Entry 8XB6 (electron microscopy, 3.70 A resolution); this record covers chains I and J of the 22 polymer chains in the assembly.

# Chain I (and J)
Molecule: Portal protein
Organism: Acinetobacter phage SH-Ab 15497
Notes: chain J of this document is another copy of the same molecule, construct and numbering; everything in this record applies to it too
UniProt: A0A2H5BHC5 (A0A2H5BHC5_BPSHA); residues 1-506 here = UniProt positions 1-506
Chain sequence (506 residues; each row starts with the number of its first residue):
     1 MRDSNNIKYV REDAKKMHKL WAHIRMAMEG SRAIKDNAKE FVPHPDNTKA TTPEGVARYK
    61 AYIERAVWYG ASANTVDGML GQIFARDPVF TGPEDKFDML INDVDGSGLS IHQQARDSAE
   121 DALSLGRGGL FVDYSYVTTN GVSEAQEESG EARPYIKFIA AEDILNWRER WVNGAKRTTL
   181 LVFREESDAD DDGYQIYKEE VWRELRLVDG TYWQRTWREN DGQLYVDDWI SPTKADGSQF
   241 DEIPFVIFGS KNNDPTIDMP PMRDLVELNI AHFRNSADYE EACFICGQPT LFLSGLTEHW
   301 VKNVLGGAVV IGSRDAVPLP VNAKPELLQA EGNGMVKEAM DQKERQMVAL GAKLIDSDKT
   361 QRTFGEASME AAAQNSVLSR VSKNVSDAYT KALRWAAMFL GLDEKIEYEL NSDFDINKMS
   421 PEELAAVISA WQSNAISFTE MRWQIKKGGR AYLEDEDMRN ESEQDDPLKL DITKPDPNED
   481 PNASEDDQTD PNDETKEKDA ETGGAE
Unresolved in the structure: 1-2, 136-151, 469-506

# How chain I and chain J interact
Contacting residue pairs - 201 pairs, chain I then chain J:
  Asn5(I) - Gly193(J)
  Asn5(I) - Tyr194(J)  hydrogen bond (side chain-backbone)
  Asn5(I) - Gln195(J)  hydrogen bond (side chain-backbone)
  Asn6(I) - Tyr194(J)
  Ile7(I) - Tyr194(J)  hydrophobic
  Tyr9(I) - Tyr194(J)
  Tyr9(I) - Ile196(J)
  Arg11(I) - Ile196(J)
  Glu12(I) - Ile196(J)
  Lys19(I) - Arg32(J)
  Pro43(I) - Arg65(J)
  Pro45(I) - Phe284(J)  hydrophobic
  Val89(I) - Tyr452(J)  hydrophobic
  Asn166(I) - Tyr194(J)  hydrogen bond (side chain-backbone)
  Trp167(I) - Ile196(J)
  Arg168(I) - Asp188(J)
  Arg168(I) - Ala189(J)
  Arg168(I) - Asp190(J)
  Arg168(I) - Asp191(J)
  Arg168(I) - Gly193(J)  hydrogen bond (side chain-backbone)
  Arg168(I) - Tyr194(J)
  Arg168(I) - Gln195(J)  hydrogen bond (side chain-backbone)
  Glu169(I) - Asp188(J)  hydrogen bond (backbone-side chain)
  Arg170(I) - Asp188(J)
  Arg170(I) - Asp190(J)  salt bridge
  Arg170(I) - Glu199(J)  salt bridge
  Trp171(I) - Lys157(J)
  Trp171(I) - Glu185(J)
  Trp171(I) - Glu186(J)
  Trp171(I) - Ser187(J)
  Asn173(I) - Ser135(J)
  Asn173(I) - Tyr155(J)
  Gly174(I) - Tyr155(J)
  Gly174(I) - Lys157(J)
  Ala175(I) - Asp105(J)
  Ala175(I) - Gly106(J)
  Ala175(I) - Tyr155(J)  hydrophobic
  Lys176(I) - Asp105(J)  hydrogen bond (backbone-backbone)
  Lys176(I) - Gly106(J)
  Lys176(I) - Ser107(J)
  Arg177(I) - Gly106(J)
  Thr179(I) - Asp190(J)  hydrogen bond
  Glu204(I) - Tyr194(J)  hydrogen bond
  Arg206(I) - Asp191(J)
  Arg206(I) - Asp192(J)  hydrogen bond (side chain-backbone)
  Arg206(I) - Gly193(J)  hydrogen bond (side chain-backbone)
  Trp217(I) - Tyr194(J)
  Glu242(I) - Gly106(J)
  Lys251(I) - Arg116(J)  hydrogen bond (backbone-side chain)
  Lys251(I) - Asp117(J)  salt bridge
  Lys251(I) - Glu120(J)
  Asn252(I) - Arg116(J)
  Asn252(I) - Asp117(J)  hydrogen bond
  Asn253(I) - Leu109(J)
  Asn253(I) - Gln113(J)  hydrogen bond (backbone-side chain)
  Met259(I) - Glu29(J)
  Arg263(I) - Met28(J)  hydrogen bond (side chain-backbone)
  Arg263(I) - Glu29(J)  hydrogen bond (side chain-backbone)
  Arg263(I) - Ala73(J)
  Glu267(I) - Ser31(J)
  Glu267(I) - Arg32(J)  salt bridge
  Leu268(I) - Val67(J)  hydrophobic
  Leu268(I) - Trp68(J)
  Ala271(I) - Val67(J)  hydrophobic
  Arg274(I) - Glu64(J)  hydrogen bond (side chain-backbone)
  Arg274(I) - Arg65(J)
  Asn275(I) - Glu280(J)
  Asp278(I) - Phe284(J)
  Asp278(I) - Gln288(J)  hydrogen bond (backbone-side chain)
  Glu281(I) - Gln288(J)
  Ala282(I) - Gln288(J)
  Ile285(I) - Ile311(J)
  Cys286(I) - Pro289(J)  hydrophobic
  Gln288(I) - Ser313(J)
  Pro289(I) - Ser313(J)
  Thr290(I) - Ile311(J)  hydrogen bond (side chain-backbone)
  Thr290(I) - Gly312(J)
  Leu291(I) - Ala316(J)  hydrophobic
  Phe292(I) - Leu291(J)  hydrophobic
  Phe292(I) - Val317(J)
  Phe292(I) - Leu319(J)  hydrophobic
  Phe292(I) - Pro325(J)  hydrophobic
  Leu293(I) - Val317(J)  hydrogen bond (backbone-backbone)
  Leu293(I) - Pro318(J)
  Leu293(I) - Leu319(J)  hydrogen bond (backbone-backbone)
  Ser294(I) - Leu319(J)
  Ser294(I) - Pro320(J)
  Ser294(I) - Ala323(J)
  Gly295(I) - Leu319(J)  hydrogen bond (backbone-backbone)
  Gly295(I) - Pro320(J)  hydrogen bond (backbone-backbone)
  Gly295(I) - Val321(J)
  Leu296(I) - Trp300(J)
  Leu296(I) - Leu319(J)  hydrogen bond (backbone-backbone)
  Leu296(I) - Pro320(J)
  Glu298(I) - Val304(J)
  Glu326(I) - Pro325(J)
  Leu328(I) - Pro325(J)  hydrophobic
  Gln329(I) - Leu327(J)
  Ala330(I) - Pro289(J)  hydrophobic
  Ala330(I) - Leu327(J)
  Glu331(I) - Gln329(J)  hydrogen bond
  Met335(I) - Tyr279(J)  hydrogen bond (backbone-side chain)
  Met335(I) - Ala282(J)  hydrophobic
  Met335(I) - Cys283(J)  hydrophobic
  Met335(I) - Ala330(J)
  Val336(I) - Gly287(J)
  Glu338(I) - Tyr279(J)
  Glu338(I) - Gly332(J)
  Glu338(I) - Asn333(J)  hydrogen bond (side chain-backbone)
  Glu338(I) - Lys337(J)
  Ala339(I) - Tyr279(J)  hydrogen bond (backbone-side chain)
  Ala339(I) - Cys283(J)  hydrophobic
  Gln342(I) - Tyr279(J)
  Gln342(I) - Lys337(J)  hydrogen bond
  Gln342(I) - Met340(J)
  Gln342(I) - Glu344(J)
  Lys343(I) - Val67(J)
  Lys343(I) - Glu280(J)  salt bridge
  Arg345(I) - Lys337(J)
  Arg345(I) - Asp341(J)  salt bridge
  Gln346(I) - Tyr69(J)
  Gln346(I) - His272(J)
  Gln346(I) - Glu344(J)
  Val348(I) - Asp356(J)
  Ala349(I) - Tyr69(J)
  Ala349(I) - Ile355(J)
  Ala349(I) - Asp356(J)  hydrogen bond (backbone-backbone)
  Leu350(I) - Tyr69(J)
  Leu350(I) - Gly70(J)
  Leu350(I) - Asn74(J)
  Leu350(I) - Ile355(J)  hydrophobic
  Lys359(I) - Lys359(J)
  Thr360(I) - Asp358(J)
  Thr360(I) - Lys359(J)
  Gln361(I) - Asp358(J)
  Gln361(I) - Gln361(J)  hydrogen bond (backbone-side chain)
  Arg362(I) - Ser357(J)  hydrogen bond (side chain-backbone)
  Arg362(I) - Asp358(J)
  Arg362(I) - Thr360(J)  hydrogen bond (side chain-backbone)
  Arg362(I) - Gln361(J)
  Gly365(I) - Phe364(J)
  Glu366(I) - Arg362(J)
  Ser368(I) - Asp415(J)
  Ser368(I) - Ile416(J)
  Ser368(I) - Asn417(J)  hydrogen bond (backbone-side chain)
  Met369(I) - Phe364(J)  hydrophobic
  Met369(I) - Ser368(J)
  Met369(I) - Asp415(J)
  Ala372(I) - Gly81(J)
  Ala372(I) - Gln82(J)
  Ala372(I) - Asp415(J)
  Ala372(I) - Ile416(J)
  Ala373(I) - Gly78(J)
  Ala373(I) - Gln82(J)
  Gln374(I) - Asp356(J)
  Ser376(I) - Asp77(J)  hydrogen bond (side chain-backbone)
  Ser376(I) - Gly81(J)  hydrogen bond (side chain-backbone)
  Arg380(I) - Asp77(J)  salt bridge
  Arg380(I) - Arg116(J)
  Lys383(I) - Asp87(J)  salt bridge
  Lys383(I) - His112(J)
  Lys383(I) - Gln113(J)
  Lys383(I) - Arg116(J)
  Asn384(I) - Arg116(J)  hydrogen bond
  Asp387(I) - Gln113(J)
  Lys391(I) - Gly108(J)  hydrogen bond (side chain-backbone)
  Glu409(I) - Tyr452(J)
  Ser412(I) - Arg86(J)  hydrogen bond
  Asp413(I) - Arg86(J)  salt bridge
  Asp413(I) - Gly449(J)
  Glu422(I) - Pro421(J)
  Glu423(I) - Arg450(J)  salt bridge
  Ala426(I) - Pro421(J)  hydrophobic
  Ala430(I) - Leu424(J)  hydrophobic
  Ser433(I) - Ile428(J)
  Ser433(I) - Trp431(J)
  Ser433(I) - Gln432(J)  hydrogen bond
  Asn434(I) - Trp431(J)
  Asn434(I) - Phe438(J)
  Asn434(I) - Met458(J)
  Ala435(I) - Ile428(J)  hydrophobic
  Ala435(I) - Met441(J)  hydrophobic
  Ala435(I) - Arg442(J)
  Ala435(I) - Met458(J)
  Ile436(I) - Arg450(J)
  Ile436(I) - Met458(J)
  Ser437(I) - Leu453(J)
  Ser437(I) - Met458(J)
  Ser437(I) - Glu461(J)  hydrogen bond
  Phe438(I) - Glu461(J)  hydrogen bond (backbone-side chain)
  Thr439(I) - Leu453(J)
  Thr439(I) - Glu461(J)  hydrogen bond
  Glu440(I) - Arg442(J)  salt bridge
  Glu440(I) - Ala451(J)
  Glu440(I) - Tyr452(J)  hydrogen bond (side chain-backbone)
  Glu440(I) - Leu453(J)  hydrogen bond (side chain-backbone)
  Trp443(I) - Ala451(J)  hydrophobic
  Trp443(I) - Tyr452(J)  hydrophobic
  Gln444(I) - Gly449(J)
  Gln444(I) - Arg450(J)
  Arg459(I) - Pro467(J)
Also at the interface, not in a pair above, chain I (115 interface residues in all): Leu20, His23, Thr91, Leu180, Val182, Asp264, Gly334, Gly351, Ala352, Glu370, Ala371, Ser379, Val427
Also at the interface, not in a pair above, chain J (118 interface residues in all): Gly30, Lys35, Leu80, Phe84, Asp133, Lys198, Asp315, Glu326, Gly334, Leu354, Lys418, Ile445, Ser462

# In short
The interface between chain I and chain J involves 115 residues on one side and 118 on the other; the contacts
include 45 hydrogen bonds and 11 salt bridges. Among the polar pairs are Arg170(I)-Asp190(J),
Arg170(I)-Glu199(J) and Lys251(I)-Asp117(J).
Both chains are Portal protein (Acinetobacter phage SH-Ab 15497). Entry 8XB6 (Portal-vertex of SH-Ab15497 in
C1 symmetry) was determined by electron microscopy.
